Entry 1XF6 (X-ray diffraction, 1.10 A resolution); this record covers chains A and C of the 4 polymer chains in the assembly.

== Chain A ==
Protein: Phycoerythrin alpha-3 chain
From: Rhodomonas sp. CS24
UniProtKB: Q00433 (PHE3_RHOS2); residues 1-76 here correspond to UniProt positions 53-128 (UniProt number = residue number + 52)
Amino-acid sequence (76 residues; row label = number of the first residue in the row):
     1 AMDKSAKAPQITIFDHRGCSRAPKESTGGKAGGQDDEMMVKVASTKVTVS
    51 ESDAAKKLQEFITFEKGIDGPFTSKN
Construct notes: modified residue (4)
Modified positions: Lys-4 (5-hydroxylysine; LYZ)
UniProt features mapped onto this chain:
  - binding site (15,16-dihydrobiliverdin): Cys-19, Arg-21, Glu-25, Ser-26, Lys-41
Covalent attachments: 15,16-dihydrobiliverdin (DBV) linked to Cys-19
Ligand contacts:
  - 15,16-dihydrobiliverdin (DBV), molecule 1: Phe-14, His-16, Ser-20, Arg-21, Pro-23, Lys-24, Glu-25, Ser-26, Asp-36, Glu-37, Met-38, Met-39, Lys-41
  - 15,16-dihydrobiliverdin (DBV), molecule 2: Ile-62, Phe-64, Asn-76
  - phycoerythrobilin (PEB), molecule 1: Met-2, Asp-3, Lys-4, Ser-5, Ala-6, Lys-7
  - phycoerythrobilin (PEB), molecule 2: Ile-13, Phe-14, Asp-15, Arg-17, Gln-34, Asp-35, Met-38, Met-39, Val-40
  - phycoerythrobilin (PEB), molecule 3: Phe-64, Glu-65, Lys-66, Asp-69, Gly-70, Pro-71, Phe-72, Thr-73, Ser-74

== Chain C ==
Protein: B-phycoerythrin beta chain
From: Rhodomonas sp. CS24
UniProtKB: P27198 (PHEB_RHOS2); residue numbers follow UniProt; this construct covers 1-177
Amino-acid sequence (177 residues; each row starts with the number of its first residue):
     1 MLDAFSRVVTNADSKAAYVGGADLQALKKFISEGNKRLDSVNSIVSNASC
    51 IVSDAVSGMICENPSLISPSGNCYTNRRMAACLRDGEIILRYVSYALLSG
   101 DASVLEDRCLNGLKETYSSLGVPANSNARAVSIMKACAVAFVNNTASQKK
   151 LSTPQGDCSGLASEVGGYFDKVTAAIS
Unresolved in the structure: 1-2, 10-11
Construct notes: conflict Cys-50 (Val in P27198), Val-56 (Tyr in P27198), Cys-61 (Glu in P27198), Ser-65 (His in P27198), Cys-73 (Glu in P27198); modified residue (72)
Modified positions: Asn-72 (n-methyl asparagine; MEN)
UniProt features mapped onto this chain:
  - binding site ((2R,3E)-phycoerythrobilin): Lys-28, Asn-35, Asp-39, Cys-50, Asp-54, Cys-61, Asn-72, Arg-77, Arg-78, Cys-82, Arg-129, Ser-147, Gln-148, Pro-154 to Cys-158
  - modified residue: Asn-72 (N4-methylasparagine)
Covalent attachments: phycoerythrobilin (PEB) linked to Cys-50, Cys-61, Cys-82, Cys-158
Ligand contacts:
  - 15,16-dihydrobiliverdin (DBV), molecule 1: Tyr-18, Gly-20, Gly-21
  - 15,16-dihydrobiliverdin (DBV), molecule 2: Pro-64, Ser-65, Ile-67, Ser-68, Pro-69, Tyr-74
  - phycoerythrobilin (PEB), molecule 1: Leu-24, Lys-28, Asn-35, Lys-36, Leu-38, Asp-39, Ser-40, Val-142, Asn-143, Asn-144, Thr-153, Pro-154, Gln-155, Gly-156
  - phycoerythrobilin (PEB), molecule 2: Asn-47, Ile-51, Asp-54, Ser-57, Gly-58, Glu-62, Arg-129, Ser-132, Ile-133, Ala-136, Cys-137, Ala-140, Phe-141, Thr-145, Ala-146, Ser-147, Gln-148
  - phycoerythrobilin (PEB), molecule 3: Val-56, Met-59, Leu-66, Asn-72, Cys-73, Arg-77, Arg-78, Ala-81, Arg-84, Asp-85, Ile-88, Tyr-92, Arg-108, Cys-109, Leu-113, Thr-116, Tyr-117, Leu-120, Val-122, Pro-123, Ser-126, Asn-127, Ala-130

== How chain A and chain C interact ==
Pairs across the interface (94):
  Ala-1(A) / Asp-107(C)  hydrogen bond (backbone-backbone)
  Ala-1(A) / Asn-111(C)
  Met-2(A) / Asp-107(C)  hydrogen bond (backbone-backbone)
  Met-2(A) / Arg-108(C)
  Met-2(A) / Cys-109(C)
  Met-2(A) / Asn-111(C)  hydrogen bond (backbone-backbone)
  Met-2(A) / Thr-116(C)
  Asp-3(A) / Arg-108(C)  salt bridge
  Lys-4(A) / Thr-116(C)
  Ala-6(A) / Ile-88(C)
  Lys-7(A) / Tyr-92(C)  hydrogen bond (backbone-side chain)
  Ala-8(A) / Arg-91(C)  hydrogen bond (backbone-side chain)
  Ala-8(A) / Tyr-92(C)  hydrophobic
  Pro-9(A) / Val-9(C)  hydrophobic
  Pro-9(A) / Arg-91(C)  hydrogen bond (backbone-side chain)
  Pro-9(A) / Tyr-92(C)
  Pro-9(A) / Tyr-95(C)  hydrophobic
  Gln-10(A) / Arg-91(C)
  Ile-11(A) / Val-45(C)
  Ile-11(A) / Ser-94(C)
  Ile-11(A) / Tyr-95(C)
  Ile-11(A) / Leu-98(C)  hydrophobic
  Ile-13(A) / Leu-38(C)
  Ile-13(A) / Val-41(C)  hydrophobic
  Ile-13(A) / Asn-42(C)
  Glu-25(A) / Tyr-18(C)
  Thr-27(A) / Asp-23(C)
  Gly-28(A) / Ala-22(C)
  Gly-28(A) / Asp-23(C)  hydrogen bond (backbone-side chain)
  Gly-29(A) / Gly-21(C)
  Gly-29(A) / Ala-22(C)  hydrogen bond (backbone-backbone)
  Lys-30(A) / Ala-22(C)
  Ala-31(A) / Ala-22(C)
  Ala-31(A) / Gln-25(C)
  Asp-35(A) / Gly-21(C)  hydrogen bond (backbone-backbone)
  Asp-35(A) / Leu-24(C)
  Asp-35(A) / Gln-25(C)  hydrogen bond (side chain-backbone)
  Asp-35(A) / Lys-28(C)  salt bridge
  Asp-36(A) / Gly-21(C)
  Asp-36(A) / Ala-22(C)
  Met-38(A) / Gly-20(C)
  Met-38(A) / Gly-21(C)
  Met-38(A) / Leu-24(C)
  Met-38(A) / Lys-28(C)
  Met-39(A) / Tyr-18(C)  hydrophobic
  Met-39(A) / Val-19(C)
  Met-39(A) / Gly-20(C)
  Val-40(A) / Phe-5(C)  hydrophobic
  Val-40(A) / Ala-17(C)
  Val-40(A) / Tyr-18(C)
  Val-40(A) / Val-19(C)  hydrogen bond (backbone-backbone)
  Val-40(A) / Leu-38(C)  hydrophobic
  Val-40(A) / Leu-98(C)  hydrophobic
  Lys-41(A) / Ala-16(C)
  Lys-41(A) / Ala-17(C)
  Lys-41(A) / Tyr-18(C)
  Val-42(A) / Phe-5(C)  hydrophobic
  Val-42(A) / Val-8(C)
  Val-42(A) / Val-9(C)  hydrophobic
  Val-42(A) / Ala-16(C)
  Val-42(A) / Ala-17(C)  hydrogen bond (backbone-backbone)
  Val-42(A) / Leu-98(C)  hydrophobic
  Ala-43(A) / Val-8(C)
  Ala-43(A) / Ala-16(C)  hydrophobic
  Ser-44(A) / Val-8(C)
  Thr-45(A) / Arg-91(C)  hydrogen bond
  Val-47(A) / Arg-84(C)
  Val-47(A) / Glu-87(C)
  Val-47(A) / Ile-88(C)  hydrophobic
  Val-47(A) / Arg-91(C)
  Val-49(A) / Ala-80(C)
  Val-49(A) / Arg-84(C)
  Ser-50(A) / Ala-80(C)
  Glu-51(A) / Asn-76(C)
  Glu-51(A) / Arg-77(C)
  Ala-54(A) / Asn-76(C)
  Ala-54(A) / Met-79(C)  hydrophobic
  Ala-54(A) / Ala-80(C)
  Ala-55(A) / Asn-76(C)
  Lys-57(A) / Ser-53(C)  hydrogen bond
  Lys-57(A) / Leu-83(C)
  Leu-58(A) / Ile-67(C)  hydrophobic
  Phe-61(A) / Ser-53(C)
  Phe-61(A) / Val-56(C)  hydrophobic
  Phe-61(A) / Ser-57(C)
  Phe-61(A) / Ile-60(C)  hydrophobic
  Phe-61(A) / Met-79(C)  hydrophobic
  Phe-64(A) / Cys-61(C)  hydrophobic
  Phe-64(A) / Pro-64(C)  hydrophobic
  Asp-69(A) / Ala-146(C)
  Asp-69(A) / Ser-147(C)  hydrogen bond (side chain-backbone)
  Thr-73(A) / Glu-62(C)  hydrogen bond
  Ser-74(A) / Cys-61(C)  hydrogen bond (side chain-backbone)
  Asn-76(A) / Pro-64(C)
Other interface residues (no listed pair), chain A (48 interface residues in all): Ser-26, Thr-48, Ile-62, Glu-65, Gly-67, Ile-68, Lys-75
Other interface residues (no listed pair), chain C (50 interface residues in all): Leu-27, Asp-54, Gly-112, Leu-113

== Overview ==
Chain A and chain C form an interface of 48 and 50 residues respectively; the contacts include 17 hydrogen
bonds and 2 salt bridges. Polar pairs include Asp-3(A)/Arg-108(C), Asp-35(A)/Lys-28(C) and Lys-7(A)/Tyr-92(C).
One 15,16-dihydrobiliverdin molecule is bound between chain A and chain C.
Here chain A is Phycoerythrin alpha-3 chain and chain C is B-phycoerythrin beta chain, both from Rhodomonas
sp. CS24. Entry 1XF6 (High resolution crystal structure of phycoerythrin 545 from the marine cryptophyte
rhodomonas CS24) was determined by X-ray diffraction (same publication as 1XG0).
